6YFT - chains AA and AB of the 210 polymer chains in the assembly; structure by X-ray diffraction, 3.50 A resolution.

== Chain AA (and AB) ==
Protein: coat protein
Organism: Wenzhou levi-like virus 1
Notes: chain AB of this document is another copy of the same molecule, construct and numbering; everything in this record applies to it too
Amino-acid sequence (113 residues; each row starts with the number of its first residue):
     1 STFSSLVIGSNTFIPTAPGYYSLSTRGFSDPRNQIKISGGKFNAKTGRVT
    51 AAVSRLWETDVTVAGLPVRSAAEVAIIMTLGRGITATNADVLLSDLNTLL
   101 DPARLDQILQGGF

== Interface between chain AA and chain AB ==
Pairs across the interface (10):
  Ser-1(AA) / Ser-1(AB)  hydrogen bond
  Thr-2(AA) / Thr-16(AB)
  Val-49(AA) / Phe-28(AB)  hydrophobic
  Leu-80(AA) / Phe-28(AB)  hydrophobic
  Arg-82(AA) / Ser-29(AB)
  Gly-83(AA) / Ser-29(AB)  hydrogen bond (backbone-side chain)
  Ile-84(AA) / Phe-28(AB)
  Ile-84(AA) / Ser-29(AB)
  Thr-85(AA) / Phe-28(AB)
  Ala-86(AA) / Phe-28(AB)

== Summary ==
9 residues of chain AA face 4 of chain AB across their interface, with 2 hydrogen bonds. Polar contacts
include Ser-1(AA)/Ser-1(AB) and Gly-83(AA)/Ser-29(AB).
Chain AA and chain AB are both coat protein (Wenzhou levi-like virus 1); the structure, Virus-like particle of
Wenzhou levi-like virus 1, was determined by X-ray diffraction.
